Entry 9C7U (electron microscopy, 3.65 A resolution); this record covers chains A and B of the 3 polymer chains in the assembly.

Chain A:
Molecule: Nicalin
From: Homo sapiens
Reference sequence: Q969V3 (NCLN_HUMAN); residues 1-563 here = UniProt positions 1-563
Chain sequence (563 residues; row label = number of the first residue in the row):
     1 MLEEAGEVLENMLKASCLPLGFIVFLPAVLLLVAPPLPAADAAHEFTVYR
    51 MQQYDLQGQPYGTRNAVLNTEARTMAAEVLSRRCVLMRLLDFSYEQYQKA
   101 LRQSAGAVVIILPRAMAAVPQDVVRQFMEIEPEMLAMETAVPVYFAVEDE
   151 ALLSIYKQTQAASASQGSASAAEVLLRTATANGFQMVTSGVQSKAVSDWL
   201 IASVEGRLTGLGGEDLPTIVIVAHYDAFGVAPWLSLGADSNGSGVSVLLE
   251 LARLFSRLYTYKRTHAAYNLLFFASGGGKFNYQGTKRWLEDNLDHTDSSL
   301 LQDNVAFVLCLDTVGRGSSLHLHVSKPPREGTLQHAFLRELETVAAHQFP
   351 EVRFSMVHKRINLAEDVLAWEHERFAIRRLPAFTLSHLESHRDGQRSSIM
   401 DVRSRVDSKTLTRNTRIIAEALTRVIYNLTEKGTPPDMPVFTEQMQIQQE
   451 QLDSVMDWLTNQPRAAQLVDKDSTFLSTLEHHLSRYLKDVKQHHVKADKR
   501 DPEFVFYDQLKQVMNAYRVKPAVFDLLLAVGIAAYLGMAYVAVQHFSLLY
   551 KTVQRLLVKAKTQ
Not modelled in the structure: 1-42, 166-171, 554-563
UniProt features mapped onto this chain:
  - glycosylation (N-linked (GlcNAc...) asparagine): Asn241, Asn428
Covalently attached groups: N-acetylglucosamine (NAG) linked to Asn428

Chain B:
Molecule: BOS complex subunit NOMO2
From: Homo sapiens
Notes: fragment: (Ig domains 1-9 deleted)
Reference sequence: Q5JPE7 (NOMO2_HUMAN); the construct lacks a stretch of the UniProt sequence, so the offset changes along the chain: 541-576 = UniProt 1-36; 577-926 = UniProt 873-1222
Chain sequence (386 residues; each row starts with the number of its first residue):
   541 MLVGQGAGLLGPAVVTAAVVLLLSGVGPAHGSEDIVYALAGVSFEIKAED
   591 DQPLPGVLLSLSGGLFRSNLLTQDNGILTFSNLSPGQYYFKPMMKEFRFE
   641 PSSQMIEVQEGQNLKITITGYRTAYSCYGTVSSLNGEPEQGVAMEAVGQN
   691 DCSIYGEDTVTDEEGKFRLRGLLPGCVYHVQLKAEGNDHIERALPHHRVI
   741 EVGNNDIDDVNIIVFRQINQFDLSGNVITSSEYLPTLWVKLYKSENLDNP
   791 IQTVSLGQSLFFHFPPLLRDGENYVVLLDSTLPRSQYDYILPQVSFTAVG
   841 YHKHITLIFNPTRKLPEQDIAQGSYIALPLTLLVLLAGYNHDKLIPLLLQ
   891 LTSRLQGVGALGQAASDNSGPEDAKRQAKKQKTRRT
Not modelled in the structure: 541-667, 854-926
Cystine bridges: Cys692-Cys716

Interface between chain A and chain B:
Contacting residue pairs - 61 pairs, chain A then chain B:
  Leu211(A) - Asn675(B)
  Arg253(A) - His842(B)  hydrogen bond
  Arg257(A) - Ile758(B)
  Arg257(A) - Asp762(B)  salt bridge
  Arg257(A) - His842(B)
  Leu258(A) - Leu674(B)  hydrophobic
  Tyr261(A) - Ile758(B)
  Tyr261(A) - Gln760(B)
  Lys262(A) - Asn675(B)
  Arg263(A) - Ser673(B)  hydrogen bond (backbone-side chain)
  Arg263(A) - Leu674(B)
  Arg263(A) - Asn675(B)  hydrogen bond (backbone-backbone)
  Arg263(A) - Glu677(B)  salt bridge
  Arg263(A) - Glu679(B)  salt bridge
  Arg263(A) - Arg756(B)
  His265(A) - Asn675(B)
  Tyr427(A) - Leu674(B)  hydrophobic
  Leu429(A) - Ile753(B)  hydrophobic
  Lys432(A) - Ser672(B)
  Lys432(A) - Ser673(B)
  Lys432(A) - Leu674(B)
  Lys432(A) - Asn751(B)  hydrogen bond (backbone-side chain)
  Lys432(A) - Ile753(B)
  Gly433(A) - Arg738(B)
  Thr434(A) - Leu734(B)
  Thr434(A) - Arg738(B)
  Met438(A) - Leu734(B)
  Met438(A) - Pro735(B)  hydrophobic
  Met438(A) - His736(B)
  Pro439(A) - Arg732(B)
  Pro439(A) - Leu734(B)
  Val440(A) - Arg732(B)  hydrogen bond (backbone-side chain)
  Val440(A) - Leu734(B)  hydrophobic
  Val440(A) - Phe755(B)  hydrophobic
  Thr442(A) - Arg732(B)
  Glu443(A) - Glu731(B)
  Glu443(A) - Arg732(B)  hydrogen bond (backbone-side chain)
  Gln444(A) - Glu731(B)  hydrogen bond
  Gln444(A) - Arg756(B)
  Gln444(A) - Gln757(B)
  Gln444(A) - Ile758(B)  hydrogen bond (side chain-backbone)
  Gln444(A) - Tyr841(B)
  Met445(A) - Phe755(B)  hydrophobic
  Gln448(A) - His842(B)  hydrogen bond
  Gln451(A) - His844(B)  hydrogen bond
  Ser454(A) - Asn766(B)
  Ser454(A) - His844(B)  hydrogen bond
  Ser454(A) - Thr846(B)
  Trp458(A) - Asn766(B)
  Thr474(A) - Leu774(B)
  Thr474(A) - Gln798(B)  hydrogen bond (side chain-backbone)
  Ser477(A) - Gln798(B)
  Thr478(A) - Ser799(B)
  Thr478(A) - Leu800(B)  hydrogen bond (side chain-backbone)
  His481(A) - Ser799(B)
  His481(A) - Phe801(B)
  His482(A) - Phe801(B)
  Arg485(A) - Phe801(B)
  Arg485(A) - His803(B)
  Tyr486(A) - Ser764(B)  hydrogen bond
  Tyr486(A) - His803(B)
Also at the interface, not in a pair above, chain A (39 interface residues in all): Thr264, Ala266, Pro435, Phe441, Gln446, Glu450, Val455, Asn461
Also at the interface, not in a pair above, chain B (35 interface residues in all): Ile768, Ser771, Lys843

Summary:
Chain A and chain B form an interface of 39 and 35 residues respectively; the contacts include 14 hydrogen
bonds and 3 salt bridges. Among the polar pairs are Arg257(A)-Asp762(B), Arg263(A)-Glu677(B) and
Arg263(A)-Glu679(B). N-acetylglucosamine is covalently linked to Asn428(A).
Chain A is Nicalin and chain B is BOS complex subunit NOMO2, both from Homo sapiens; the structure, Structure
of the human truncated BOS complex in GDN, was determined by electron microscopy.
